PDB entry 2NV2 | X-ray diffraction, 2.12 A resolution | chains M and W of the 24 polymer chains in the assembly

== Chain M (and W) ==
Protein: Pyridoxal biosynthesis lyase pdxS
Source organism: Bacillus subtilis
Notes: EC 4.-.-.-; chain W of this document is another copy of the same molecule, construct and numbering; everything in this record applies to it too
Reference sequence: P37527 (PDXS_BACSU); residues 1-294 here correspond to UniProt positions 0-293 (UniProt number = residue number - 1)
Sequence (294 residues; numbered 1 to 294; the number before each row is that of its first residue):
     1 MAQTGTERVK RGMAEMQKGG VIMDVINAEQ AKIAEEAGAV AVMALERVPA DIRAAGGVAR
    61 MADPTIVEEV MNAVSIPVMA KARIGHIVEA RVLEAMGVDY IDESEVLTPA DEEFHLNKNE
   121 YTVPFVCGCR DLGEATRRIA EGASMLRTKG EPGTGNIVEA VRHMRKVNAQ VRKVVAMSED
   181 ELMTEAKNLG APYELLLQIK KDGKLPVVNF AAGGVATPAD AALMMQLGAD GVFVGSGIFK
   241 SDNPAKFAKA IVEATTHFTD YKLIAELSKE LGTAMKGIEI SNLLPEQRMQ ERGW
Disordered / not traced: 1, 271-294 (chain W: 1, 272-294)
What the authors report for this chain:
  - mutagenesis - D24A, K81A, D102A, K149A: abolished catalytic activity
  - catalytic residues: Asp24, Lys81, Asp102, Lys149

== How chain M and chain W interact ==
Residue-residue contacts - 41 pairs, chain M then chain W:
  Val58(M) with Thr154(W); Gly155(W); Asn156(W)
  Arg60(M) with Gly155(W), hydrogen bond (side chain-backbone); Ala216(W); Thr217(W)
  Asp63(M) with Ser268(W); Lys269(W); Glu270(W), hydrogen bond (side chain-backbone)
  Pro64(M) with Ala265(W); Ser268(W)
  Thr65(M) with Lys269(W)
  Glu68(M) with Lys269(W), salt bridge
  Arg83(M) with Ile157(W); Asp220(W), salt bridge
  His86(M) with Ala219(W); Asp220(W), salt bridge; Leu223(W)
  Ile87(M) with Leu223(W); Leu227(W), hydrophobic
  Val88(M) with Ala219(W); Ala222(W); Leu223(W)
  Arg91(M) with Tyr261(W)
  Val92(M) with Tyr261(W); Ile264(W), hydrophobic; Ala265(W), hydrophobic
  Ala95(M) with Tyr261(W), hydrophobic; Lys262(W)
  Thr108(M) with Asn156(W)
  Pro109(M) with Asn156(W); Val158(W)
  Ala110(M) with Ile157(W), hydrophobic; Val158(W); Val161(W)
  Asp111(M) with Val161(W); Arg165(W), salt bridge
  Glu112(M) with Val158(W); Arg162(W), salt bridge
  Glu113(M) with Arg162(W), salt bridge
  Phe114(M) with Arg165(W)
Other interface residues (no listed pair), chain M (24 interface residues in all): Met61, Gly85, Glu89, Met96
Other interface residues (no listed pair), chain W (25 interface residues in all): Glu159, Gln226, Glu266

== In short ==
24 residues of chain M and 25 residues of chain W are in contact, with 2 hydrogen bonds and 6 salt bridges.
Among the polar pairs are Glu68(M)-Lys269(W), Arg83(M)-Asp220(W) and His86(M)-Asp220(W). From the paper:
catalytic residues Asp24(M), Lys81(M) and Asp102(M) among others; D24A, K81A and D102A of chain M, among
others, abolish catalytic activity.
Chain M and chain W are both Pyridoxal biosynthesis lyase pdxS (Bacillus subtilis); the structure, Structure
of the PLP synthase complex Pdx1/2 (YaaD/E) from Bacillus subtilis, was determined by X-ray diffraction
together with 2NV0 and 2NV1 from the same study.
